6SHJ - chains A and C of the 4 polymer chains in the assembly; structure by electron microscopy, 3.20 A resolution.

== Chain A (and C) ==
Protein: Glucose-1-phosphate adenylyltransferase
Source organism: Escherichia coli
Notes: EC 2.7.7.27; chain C of this document is another copy of the same molecule, construct and numbering; everything in this record applies to it too
UniProt: P0A6V1 (GLGC_ECOLI); numbering as in UniProt (aligned over 1-431)
Sequence (431 residues; each row starts with the number of its first residue):
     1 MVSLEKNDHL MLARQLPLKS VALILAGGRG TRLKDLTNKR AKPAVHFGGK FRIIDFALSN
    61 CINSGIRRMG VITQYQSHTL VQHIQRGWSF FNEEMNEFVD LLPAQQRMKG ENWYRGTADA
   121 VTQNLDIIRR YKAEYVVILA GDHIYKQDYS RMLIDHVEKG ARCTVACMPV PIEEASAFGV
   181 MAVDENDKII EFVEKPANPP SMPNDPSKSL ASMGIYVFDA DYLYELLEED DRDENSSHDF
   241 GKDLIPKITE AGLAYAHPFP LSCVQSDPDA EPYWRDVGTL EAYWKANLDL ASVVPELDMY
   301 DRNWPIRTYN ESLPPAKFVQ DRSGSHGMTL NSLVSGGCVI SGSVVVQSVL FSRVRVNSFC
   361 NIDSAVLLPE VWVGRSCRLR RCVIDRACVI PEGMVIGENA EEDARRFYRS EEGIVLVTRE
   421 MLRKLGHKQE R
Not modelled in the structure: 1-9, 109-114
Small-molecule neighbours: 1,6-di-O-phosphono-beta-D-fructofuranose (FBP): Lys39, Arg40, Ala44, His46, Arg52, Thr79, Arg386, Ala387, Arg419, Glu420, Arg423
Curated features (UniProtKB/Swiss-Prot):
  - binding site (beta-D-fructose 1,6-bisphosphate): Lys39, Arg419 to Arg423, Gln429 to Arg431
  - binding site (AMP): Arg40, His46, Arg52, Arg130, Glu370, Arg386
  - binding site (alpha-D-glucose 1-phosphate): Tyr114, Gly179, Glu194, Lys195, Ser212
  - site (Could play a key role in the communication between the regulatory and the substrate sites): Gln74, Trp113
  - natural variant: Ala44 (A44T: In SG14 mutant), Arg67 (R67C: In CL1136 mutant), Pro295 (P295S: In SG5 mutant), Gly336 (G336D: In 618 mutant)
  - mutagenesis: Lys39 (K39E: The level of activation by pyridoxal phosphate and fructose-1,6-phosphate is only approximately 2-fold compared to activation of 15- to 28-fold respectively, for the wild-type ...), Gln74 (Q74A: Insensitive to activation by fructose-1,6-bisphosphate, but still binds fructose-1,6-bisphosphate with similar affinity as the wild-type ...), Trp113 (W113A: Insensitive to activation by fructose-1,6-bisphosphate, but still binds fructose-1,6-bisphosphate, with similar affinity as the wild-type ...), Tyr114 (Y114F: Shows a decrease of affinity for the substrates and less than 2-fold activation by fructose 1,6-bisphosphate in the ADP-glucose synthesis direction ...), Lys195 (K195E/I/H/R: Decrease of the affinity for alpha-D-glucose 1-phosphate, but no loss in adenylyltransferase activity ...)
Reported in the primary citation:
  - binding site for 1,6-di-O-phosphono-beta-D-fructofuranose: Lys39, Arg40, His46 to Arg52, Arg386, Arg419 to Leu425
  - contacts within the chain: Phe90-Phe91
  - self-association interface (contacts with another copy of this molecule); pairs are residue here / residue on that copy: Arg67-Arg67
  - mutagenesis - K39A, R40A, H46A, R52A, P103A (1.5 fold), Y114A (1.5 fold), R386A, R419A, R423A: decreased catalytic activity on 1,6-di-O-phosphono-beta-D-fructofuranose (citing earlier work)
  - catalytic residues: Arg32, Lys42, Lys195 (by similarity / conservation)
  - mutagenesis - Q106A, R107A, R115A: decreased catalytic activity on 1,6-di-O-phosphono-beta-D-fructofuranose
  - mutagenesis - Q106A, R115A: decreased catalytic activity on FBP (citing earlier work)
  - mutagenesis - W113A: decreased catalytic activity (citing earlier work)

== How chain A and chain C interact ==
Contacting residue pairs - 27 pairs, chain A then chain C:
  Tyr75(A) - Tyr75(C)  hydrogen bond
  His78(A) - Asp100(C)  salt bridge
  His78(A) - Leu101(C)  hydrogen bond (side chain-backbone)
  His78(A) - Leu102(C)
  His78(A) - Pro103(C)
  His78(A) - Ile127(C)
  Gln82(A) - Asp100(C)
  Ile84(A) - Gln85(C)
  Gln85(A) - Ile84(C)
  Gln85(A) - Ser89(C)
  Gln85(A) - Val99(C)  hydrogen bond (side chain-backbone)
  Gln85(A) - Leu101(C)
  Arg86(A) - Glu93(C)
  Ser89(A) - Gln85(C)
  Ser89(A) - Ser89(C)
  Glu93(A) - Arg86(C)
  Glu93(A) - Tyr309(C)
  Val99(A) - Gln85(C)  hydrogen bond (backbone-side chain)
  Asp100(A) - His78(C)  salt bridge
  Asp100(A) - Gln82(C)
  Leu101(A) - His78(C)  hydrogen bond (backbone-side chain)
  Leu101(A) - Gln85(C)
  Leu102(A) - His78(C)
  Pro103(A) - His78(C)
  Met108(A) - Met108(C)  hydrophobic
  Ile127(A) - His78(C)
  Tyr309(A) - Glu93(C)
Other interface residues (no listed pair), chain A (22 interface residues in all): Val81, Glu94, Phe98, Lys132, Ser312, Arg431
Other interface residues (no listed pair), chain C (22 interface residues in all): Val81, Glu94, Phe98, Lys132, Ser312, Arg431

== Summary ==
The chain A/chain C interface involves 22 residues from each chain; the contacts include 5 hydrogen bonds and
2 salt bridges. Polar pairs include His78(A)-Asp100(C), Tyr75(A)-Tyr75(C) and His78(A)-Leu101(C). From the
paper: catalytic residues Arg32(A), Lys42(A) and Lys195(A); K39A, R40A and H46A of chain A, among others,
reduce catalytic activity on 1,6-di-O-phosphono-beta-D-fructofuranose; 13 substitutions were tested in all.
Both chains are Glucose-1-phosphate adenylyltransferase (Escherichia coli). Entry 6SHJ (Escherichia coli
AGPase in complex with FBP. Symmetry applied C2) was determined by electron microscopy together with 6SHN,
6SHQ and 6SI8 from the same study.
